PDB entry 4HE8 | X-ray diffraction, 3.30 A resolution | chains J and H of the 7 polymer chains in the assembly

# Chain J
Protein: NADH-quinone oxidoreductase subunit 10
Organism: Thermus thermophilus
Notes: EC 1.6.5.3
Reference sequence: Q56225 (NQO10_THET8); numbering as in UniProt (aligned over 1-176)
Chain sequence (176 residues; each row starts with the number of its first residue):
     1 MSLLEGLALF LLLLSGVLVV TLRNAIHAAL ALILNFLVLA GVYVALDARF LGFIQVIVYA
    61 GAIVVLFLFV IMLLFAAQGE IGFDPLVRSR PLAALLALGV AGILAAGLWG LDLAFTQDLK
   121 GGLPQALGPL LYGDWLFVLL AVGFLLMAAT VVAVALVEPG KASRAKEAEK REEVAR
Disordered / not traced: 161-176

# Chain H
Protein: NADH-quinone oxidoreductase subunit 8
Organism: Thermus thermophilus
Notes: EC 1.6.5.3
Reference sequence: Q60019 (NQO8_THET8); residues 1-365 here = UniProt positions 1-365
Chain sequence (365 residues; each row starts with the number of its first residue):
     1 MTWSYPVDPY WMVALKALLV VVGLLTAFAF MTLIERRLLA RFQVRMGPNR VGPFGLLQPL
    61 ADAIKSIFKE DIVVAQADRF LFVLAPLISV VFALLAFGLI PFGPPGSFFG YQPWVINLDL
   121 GILYLFAVSE LAVYGIFLSG WASGSKYSLL GSLRSSASLI SYELGLGLAL LAPVLLVGSL
   181 NLNDIVNWQK EHGWLFLYAF PAFLVYLIAS MAEAARTPFD LPEAEQELVG GYHTEYSSIK
   241 WALFQMAEYI HFITASALIP TLFLGGWTMP VLEVPYLWMF LKIAFFLFFF IWIRATWFRL
   301 RYDQLLRFGW GFLFPLALLW FLVTALVVAL DLPRTYLLYL SALSFLVLLG AVLYTPKPAR
   361 KGGGA
Disordered / not traced: 1, 41-78, 218-235, 355-365

# Interface between chain J and chain H
Pairs across the interface (32):
  Ile26(J) - Leu81(H)  hydrophobic
  Ile26(J) - Trp141(H)
  Leu30(J) - Leu81(H)  hydrophobic
  Ile33(J) - Tyr134(H)  hydrophobic
  Arg49(J) - Asp119(H)  salt bridge
  Arg49(J) - Leu120(H)
  Phe50(J) - Leu123(H)  hydrophobic
  Phe53(J) - Leu120(H)
  Phe53(J) - Leu123(H)  hydrophobic
  Ile57(J) - Leu123(H)
  Ile57(J) - Phe126(H)  hydrophobic
  Ile57(J) - Ala127(H)  hydrophobic
  Ile57(J) - Glu130(H)
  Ala60(J) - Tyr134(H)  hydrogen bond (backbone-side chain)
  Gly61(J) - Glu130(H)
  Gly61(J) - Tyr134(H)
  Val64(J) - Tyr134(H)
  Val65(J) - Tyr134(H)  hydrogen bond (backbone-side chain)
  Val65(J) - Phe137(H)  hydrophobic
  Leu68(J) - Tyr134(H)  hydrophobic
  Leu68(J) - Phe137(H)  hydrophobic
  Phe69(J) - Phe137(H)  hydrophobic
  Phe69(J) - Leu153(H)  hydrophobic
  Phe69(J) - Ser156(H)
  Met72(J) - Phe137(H)  hydrophobic
  Met72(J) - Trp141(H)
  Met72(J) - Leu149(H)  hydrophobic
  Met72(J) - Leu153(H)  hydrophobic
  Leu123(J) - Asp119(H)
  Leu123(J) - Leu120(H)  hydrophobic
  Pro124(J) - Leu120(H)
  Pro124(J) - Leu180(H)  hydrophobic
Interface residues without a listed pair, chain J (23 interface residues in all): His27, Val56, Ala62, Leu73, Phe75, Ala76, Gln125
Interface residues without a listed pair, chain H (18 interface residues in all): Phe80, Leu84, Tyr124, Leu138

# In short
23 residues of chain J face 18 of chain H across their interface, with 2 hydrogen bonds and 1 salt bridge.
Polar pairs include Arg49(J)-Asp119(H), Ala60(J)-Tyr134(H) and Val65(J)-Tyr134(H).
Chain J is NADH-quinone oxidoreductase subunit 10 and chain H is NADH-quinone oxidoreductase subunit 8, both
from Thermus thermophilus; the structure, Crystal structure of the membrane domain of respiratory complex I
from Thermus thermophilus, was determined by X-ray diffraction together with 4HEA from the same study.
